Entry 1ZP4 (X-ray diffraction, 1.85 A resolution); this record covers chains A and B of the 3 polymer chains in the assembly.

[Chain A (and B)]
Protein: 5,10-methylenetetrahydrofolate reductase
Source organism: Escherichia coli
Notes: EC 1.7.99.5; chain B of this document is another copy of the same molecule, construct and numbering; everything in this record applies to it too
Reference sequence: P00394 (METF_ECOLI); numbering as in UniProt (aligned over 1-296)
Chain sequence (304 residues; numbered 1 to 304; the number before each row is that of its first residue):
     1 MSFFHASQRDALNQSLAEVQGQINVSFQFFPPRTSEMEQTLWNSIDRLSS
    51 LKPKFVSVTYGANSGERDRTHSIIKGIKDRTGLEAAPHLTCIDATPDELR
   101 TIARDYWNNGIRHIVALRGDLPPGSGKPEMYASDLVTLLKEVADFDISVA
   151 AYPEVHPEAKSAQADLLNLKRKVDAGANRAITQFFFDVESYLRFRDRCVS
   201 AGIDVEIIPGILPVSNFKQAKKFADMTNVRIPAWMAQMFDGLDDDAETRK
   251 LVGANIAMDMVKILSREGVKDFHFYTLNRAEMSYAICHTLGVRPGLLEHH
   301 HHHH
Disordered / not traced: 1-2, 62-68, 125-127, 295-304 (chain B: 1-2, 122-128, 295-304)
Differences from the reference sequence: engineered mutation Gln-28 (Glu in P00394); cloning artifact (297-298); expression tag (299-304)
Ligand contacts:
  - 5-methyl-5,6,7,8-tetrahydrofolic acid (C2F): Gln-28, Thr-59, Asp-120, Gln-183, Phe-184, Leu-212, Asn-216, Gln-219, Ala-220, Phe-223, Thr-227, Tyr-275, Leu-277, Arg-279
  - FAD (flavin-adenine dinucleotide): Gln-28, Thr-59, Tyr-60, Gly-61, His-88, Thr-90, Ala-116, Leu-117, Arg-118, Gly-119, Asp-120, Tyr-131, Ala-132, Ala-150, Tyr-152, His-156, Glu-158, Ala-159, Ala-164, Asp-165, Asn-168, Arg-171, Lys-172, Ile-181, Thr-182, Gln-183, Tyr-275

[How chain A and chain B interact]
Pairs across the interface (4; chain A residue first):
  Ser-7(A) / Ala-11(B)
  Gln-8(A) / Ser-7(B)
  Ala-11(A) / Ser-7(B)
  Gln-14(A) / Gln-14(B)
Interface residues without a listed pair, chain A (6 interface residues in all): Asp-10, Arg-266
Interface residues without a listed pair, chain B (5 interface residues in all): Asp-10, Arg-266

[Summary]
6 residues of chain A and 5 residues of chain B are in contact. Ligands of chain A:
5-methyl-5,6,7,8-tetrahydrofolic acid and flavin-adenine dinucleotide.
Both chains are 5,10-methylenetetrahydrofolate reductase (Escherichia coli). Entry 1ZP4 (Glu28Gln mutant of E.
coli Methylenetetrahydrofolate Reductase (oxidized) complex with Methyltetrahydrofolate) was determined by
X-ray diffraction (same publication as 1ZP3, 1ZPT and 1ZRQ).
